Entry 2Q5W (X-ray diffraction, 2.00 A resolution); this record covers chains E and D.

Chain E:
Molecule: Molybdopterin-converting factor subunit 2
From: Staphylococcus aureus
UniProtKB: P65401 (MOAE_STAAN); residues 2-149 here correspond to UniProt positions 1-148 (UniProt number = residue number - 1)
Chain sequence (149 residues; numbered 1 to 149; the number before each row is that of its first residue):
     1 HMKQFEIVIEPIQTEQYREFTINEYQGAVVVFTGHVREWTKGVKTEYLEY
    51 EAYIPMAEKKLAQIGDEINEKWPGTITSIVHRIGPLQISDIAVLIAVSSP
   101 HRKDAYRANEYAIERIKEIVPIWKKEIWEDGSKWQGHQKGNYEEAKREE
Unresolved in the structure: 138-149
Construct notes: expression tag (1)
Swiss-Prot annotation at these positions:
  - binding site (substrate): His35 to Arg37, Thr45, His101, Arg102, Lys117, Lys124 to Glu126

Chain D:
Molecule: Molybdopterin converting factor, subunit 1
From: Staphylococcus aureus
UniProtKB: Q5HDT7 (Q5HDT7_STAAC); residue numbers follow UniProt; this construct covers 1-77
Chain sequence (77 residues; numbered 1 to 77; the number before each row is that of its first residue):
     1 MKVLYFAEIKDILQKAQEDIVLEQALTVQQFEDLLFERYPQINNKKFQVA
    51 VNEEFVQKSDFIQPNDTVALIPPVSGG

How chain E and chain D interact:
Contacting residue pairs - 46 pairs, chain E then chain D:
  Glu51(E) with Phe6(D); Ala7(D), hydrogen bond (side chain-backbone); Lys10(D), salt bridge
  Ala52(E) with Phe6(D)
  Tyr53(E) with Leu4(D), hydrophobic; Phe6(D), hydrophobic; Glu53(D); Thr67(D); Ala69(D), hydrophobic; Ile71(D), hydrophobic
  Pro55(E) with Glu53(D)
  Met56(E) with Ala50(D), hydrophobic; Glu53(D); Phe55(D)
  Lys59(E) with Glu53(D), salt bridge
  Lys60(E) with Phe55(D)
  His81(E) with Gly76(D); Gly77(D), hydrogen bond (side chain-backbone)
  Val93(E) with Gly77(D)
  Ile113(E) with Gly77(D)
  Lys117(E) with Val74(D); Gly76(D); Gly77(D)
  Glu118(E) with Val74(D)
  Ile119(E) with Phe55(D)
  Val120(E) with Val74(D)
  Pro121(E) with Val74(D), hydrophobic
  Ile122(E) with Val74(D); Ser75(D), hydrogen bond (backbone-backbone); Gly76(D), hydrogen bond (backbone-backbone)
  Trp123(E) with Phe6(D), hydrophobic; Ala7(D), hydrophobic; Ile71(D), hydrophobic; Pro72(D), hydrogen bond (side chain-backbone); Pro73(D); Val74(D); Ser75(D)
  Lys124(E) with Ser75(D), hydrogen bond (backbone-side chain)
  Lys125(E) with Asp11(D), salt bridge
  Trp134(E) with Ala7(D); Glu8(D); Asp11(D), hydrogen bond
  Gln135(E) with Ser75(D), hydrogen bond (backbone-side chain)
  Gly136(E) with Val74(D); Ser75(D)
  His137(E) with Val74(D)
Interface residues without a listed pair, chain E (25 interface residues in all): Tyr50, Ile116
Interface residues without a listed pair, chain D (20 interface residues in all): Asn52, Glu54

Overview:
25 residues of chain E face 20 of chain D across their interface; the contacts include 8 hydrogen bonds and 3
salt bridges. Polar contacts include Glu51(E)-Lys10(D), Lys59(E)-Glu53(D) and Lys125(E)-Asp11(D). Curated
annotation (UniProt) lists 10 substrate-binding residues on chain E.
Here chain E is Molybdopterin-converting factor subunit 2 and chain D is Molybdopterin converting factor,
subunit 1, both from Staphylococcus aureus. Entry 2Q5W (The X-ray Crystal Structure of Molybdopterin Synthase
from Staphylococcus aureus) was determined by X-ray diffraction (same publication as 2QIE and 3BII).
